1USK - chain A; structure by X-ray diffraction, 2.00 A resolution.

[Chain A]
Molecule: Leucine-specific binding protein
Source organism: Escherichia coli
UniProtKB: P04816 (LIVK_ECOLI); residues 1-346 here correspond to UniProt positions 24-369 (UniProt number = residue number + 23)
Chain sequence (346 residues; numbered 1 to 346; the number before each row is that of its first residue):
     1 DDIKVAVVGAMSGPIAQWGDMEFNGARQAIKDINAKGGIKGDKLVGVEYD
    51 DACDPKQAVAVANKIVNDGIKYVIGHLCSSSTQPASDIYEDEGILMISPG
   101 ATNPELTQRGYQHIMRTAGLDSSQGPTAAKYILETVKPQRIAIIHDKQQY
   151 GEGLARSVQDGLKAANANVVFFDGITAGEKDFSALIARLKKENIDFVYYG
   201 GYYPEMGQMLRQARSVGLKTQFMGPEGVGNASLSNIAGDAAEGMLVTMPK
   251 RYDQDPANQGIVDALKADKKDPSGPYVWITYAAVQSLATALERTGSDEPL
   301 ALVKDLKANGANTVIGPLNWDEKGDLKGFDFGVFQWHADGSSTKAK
Cystine bridges: Cys-53/Cys-78
Construct notes: conflict Lys-344 (Ala367 in P04816)
Small-molecule neighbours: leucine (LEU): Trp-18, Leu-77, Cys-78, Ser-79, Gly-100, Ala-101, Thr-102, Asn-103, Tyr-150, Tyr-202, Glu-226, Gly-227, Tyr-276

[Overview]
Ligands of chain A: leucine.
Chain A is Leucine-specific binding protein (Escherichia coli); the structure, L-leucine-binding protein with
leucine bound, was determined by X-ray diffraction together with 1USG and 1USI from the same study.
